6L1A - chain A; structure by X-ray diffraction, 1.84 A resolution.

# Chain A
Protein: Bifunctional cytochrome P450/NADPH--P450 reductase
From: Bacillus megaterium
Notes: EC 1.14.14.1, 1.6.2.4
Reference sequence: P14779 (CPXB_BACMB); residues 0-455 here correspond to UniProt positions 1-456 (UniProt number = residue number + 1)
Chain sequence (456 residues; row label = number of the first residue in the row; numbering starts at 0):
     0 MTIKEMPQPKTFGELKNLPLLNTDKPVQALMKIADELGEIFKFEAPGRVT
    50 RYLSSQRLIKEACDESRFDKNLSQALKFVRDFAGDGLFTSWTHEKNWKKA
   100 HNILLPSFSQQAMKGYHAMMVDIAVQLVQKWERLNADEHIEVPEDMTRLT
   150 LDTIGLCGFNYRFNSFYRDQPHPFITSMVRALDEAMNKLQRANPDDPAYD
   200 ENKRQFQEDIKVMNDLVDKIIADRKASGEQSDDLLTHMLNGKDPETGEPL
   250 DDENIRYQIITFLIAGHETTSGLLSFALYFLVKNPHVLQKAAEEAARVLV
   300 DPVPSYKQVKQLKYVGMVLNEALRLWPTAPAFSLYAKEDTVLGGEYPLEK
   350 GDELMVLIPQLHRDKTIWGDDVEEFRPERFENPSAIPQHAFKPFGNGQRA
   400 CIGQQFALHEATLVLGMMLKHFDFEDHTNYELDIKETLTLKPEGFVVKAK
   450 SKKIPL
Disordered / not traced: 0-1
Metal / ion sites: heme Fe: C400 (together with dimethyl sulfoxide)
Small-molecule neighbours:
  - heme (HEM): K69, L75, L86, F87, W96, F107, I153, T260, F261, A264, G265, T268, T269, L272, L322, T327, A328, F331, P392, F393, G394, Q397, R398, A399, C400, I401, G402, F405, A406
  - N-enanthoyl-L-prolyl-L-phenylalanine (OPF; (2S)-2-[[(2S)-1-heptanoylpyrrolidin-2-yl]carbonylamino]-3-phenyl-propanoic acid): L17, L20, P25, V26, L29, F42, A44, R47, T49, Y51, S72, Q73, A74, F87, M185, L188, A328, P329, A330, M354, L437
Curated features (UniProtKB/Swiss-Prot):
  - binding site ((9Z)-hexadecenoate): Y51
  - binding site (heme): C400
  - site: T268 (Important for catalytic activity)

# Overview
Bound to chain A: heme and N-enanthoyl-L-prolyl-L-phenylalanine. Curated annotation (UniProt) lists
(9Z)-hexadecenoate-binding residue Y51 and heme-binding residue C400.
Chain A is Bifunctional cytochrome P450/NADPH--P450 reductase (Bacillus megaterium); the structure, Crystal
Structure of P450BM3 with N-enanthoyl-L-prolyl-L-phenylalanine, was determined by X-ray diffraction together
with 6L1B and 6K3Q from the same study.
